5GQM - chain A; structure by X-ray diffraction, 1.68 A resolution.

[Chain A]
Molecule: Polyhedrin
From: Bombyx mori cypovirus 1
Reference sequence: P11041 (PYHD_CPVBM); numbering as in UniProt (aligned over 2-248)
Chain sequence (248 residues; each row starts with the number of its first residue):
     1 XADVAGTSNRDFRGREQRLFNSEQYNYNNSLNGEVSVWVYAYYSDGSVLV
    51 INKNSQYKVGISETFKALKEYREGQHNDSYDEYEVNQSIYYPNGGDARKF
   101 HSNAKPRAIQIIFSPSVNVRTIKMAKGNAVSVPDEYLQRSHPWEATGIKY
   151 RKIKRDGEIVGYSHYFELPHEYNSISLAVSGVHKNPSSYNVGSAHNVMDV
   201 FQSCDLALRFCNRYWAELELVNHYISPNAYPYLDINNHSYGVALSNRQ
Sequence notes: acetylation (1)
Modified residues: ACE (acetyl group) at position 1
Curated features (UniProtKB/Swiss-Prot):
  - glycosylation (N-linked (GlcNAc...) asparagine): Asn28, Asn77, Asn86, Asn237
  - natural variant: His101 (H101Y: In strain: A), Gln248 (Q248QRLLV: In strain: A)
Residues lining bound ligands:
  - ATP (adenosine-5'-triphosphate): Lys154, Arg155, Asp156, Gly157
  - CTP (cytidine-5'-triphosphate): Gly74, His76, Asn77, Asp78, Ser79, Tyr80, Asp81, Glu84, Asp96, Ala97, Arg98

[In short]
Bound to chain A: ATP and CTP.
Chain A is Polyhedrin (Bombyx mori cypovirus 1); the structure, Crystal structure of in cellulo Wild Type
Cypovirus Polyhedra, was determined by X-ray diffraction together with 5GQI, 5GQJ, 5GQK, 5GQL and 5GQN from
the same study.
